5ELW - chain A; structure by X-ray diffraction, 1.40 A resolution.

Chain A:
Protein: Imidazoleglycerol-phosphate dehydratase 2, chloroplastic
From: Arabidopsis thaliana
Notes: EC 4.2.1.19
Reference sequence: O23346 (HIS5B_ARATH); residues 4-207 here correspond to UniProt positions 69-272 (UniProt number = residue number + 65)
Chain sequence (205 residues; numbered 3 to 207; the number before each row is that of its first residue):
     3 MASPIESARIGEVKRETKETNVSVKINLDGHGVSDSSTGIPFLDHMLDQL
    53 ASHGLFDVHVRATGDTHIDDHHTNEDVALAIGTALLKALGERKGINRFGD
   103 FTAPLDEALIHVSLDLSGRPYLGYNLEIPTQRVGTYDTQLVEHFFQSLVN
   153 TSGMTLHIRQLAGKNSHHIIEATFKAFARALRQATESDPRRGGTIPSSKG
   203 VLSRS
Not modelled in the structure: 3-8
Differences from the reference sequence: initiating methionine (3)
Bound ions: Mn2+ site 1: His-47, His-74, His-169, Glu-173 (together with (R)-c348); Mn2+ site 2: His-73, Glu-77, His-145, His-170 (together with (R)-c348)
Ligand contacts: (R)-c348 (5LD; [(2R)-2-hydroxy-3-(1H-1,2,4-triazol-1-yl)propyl]phosphonic acid): Glu-21, His-47, His-73, His-74, Glu-77, Arg-99, Leu-107, Arg-121, His-169, His-170, Glu-173, Lys-177, Ser-199, Ser-200, Lys-201

Overview:
Bound to chain A: (R)-c348. His-47, His-74, His-169 and Glu-173 coordinate Mn2+ site 1. His-73, Glu-77,
His-145 and His-170 coordinate Mn2+ site 2.
Chain A is Imidazoleglycerol-phosphate dehydratase 2, chloroplastic (Arabidopsis thaliana); the structure, A.
thaliana IGPD2 in complex with the triazole-phosphonate inhibitor, (R)-C348, to 1.36A resolution, was
determined by X-ray diffraction (same publication as 5DNX, 5EKW, 5EL9 and 5DNL).
